8VNZ - chains A and P of the 6 polymer chains in the assembly; structure by electron microscopy, 3.50 A resolution.

== Chain A ==
Name: Polycomb protein SUZ12
Source organism: Homo sapiens
Reference sequence: Q15022 (SUZ12_HUMAN); numbering as in UniProt (aligned over 1-739)
Chain sequence (739 residues; numbered 1 to 739; the number before each row is that of its first residue):
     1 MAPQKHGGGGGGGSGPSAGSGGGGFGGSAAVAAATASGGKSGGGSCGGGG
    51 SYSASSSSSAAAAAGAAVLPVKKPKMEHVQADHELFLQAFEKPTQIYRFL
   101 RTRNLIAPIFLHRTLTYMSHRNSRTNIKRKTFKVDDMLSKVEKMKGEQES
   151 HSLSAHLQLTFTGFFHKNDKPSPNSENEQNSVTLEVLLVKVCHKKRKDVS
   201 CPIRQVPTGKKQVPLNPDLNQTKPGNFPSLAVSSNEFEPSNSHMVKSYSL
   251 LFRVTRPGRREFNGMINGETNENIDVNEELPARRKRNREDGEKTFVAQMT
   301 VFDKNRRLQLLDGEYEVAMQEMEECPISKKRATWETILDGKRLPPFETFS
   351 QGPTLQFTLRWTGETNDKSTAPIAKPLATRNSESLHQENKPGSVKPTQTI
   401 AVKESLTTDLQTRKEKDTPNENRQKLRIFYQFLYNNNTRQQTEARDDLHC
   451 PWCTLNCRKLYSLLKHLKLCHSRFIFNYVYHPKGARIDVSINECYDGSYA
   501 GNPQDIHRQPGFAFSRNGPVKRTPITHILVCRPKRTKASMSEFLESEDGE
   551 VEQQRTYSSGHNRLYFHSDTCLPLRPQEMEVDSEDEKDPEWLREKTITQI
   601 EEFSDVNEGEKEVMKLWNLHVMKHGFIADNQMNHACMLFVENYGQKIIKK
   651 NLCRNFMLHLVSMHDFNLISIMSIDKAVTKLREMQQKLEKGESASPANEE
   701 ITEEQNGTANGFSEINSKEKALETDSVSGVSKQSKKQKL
Unresolved in the structure: 1-80, 153-155, 168-181, 224-227, 255-294, 323-350, 363-425, 545-555, 683-739

== Chain P ==
Name: Isoform 3 of Zinc finger protein AEBP2
Source organism: Homo sapiens
Reference sequence: Q6ZN18 (AEBP2_HUMAN), isoform Q6ZN18-3; residues 9-309 here correspond to UniProt positions 1-301 (UniProt number = residue number - 8)
Chain sequence (301 residues; row label = number of the first residue in the row):
     9 MYTRRYSSISSTIMDVDSTISSGRSTPAMMNGQGSTTSSSKNIAYNCCWD
    59 QCQACFNSSPDLADHIRSIHVDGQRGGVFVCLWKGCKVYNTPSTSQSWLQ
   109 RHMLTHSGDKPFKCVVGGCNASFASQGGLARHVPTHFSQQNSSKVSSQPK
   159 AKEESPSKAGMNKRRKLKNKRRRSLPRPHDFFDAQTLDAIRHRAICFNLS
   209 AHIESLGKGHSVVFHSTVIAKRKEDSGKIKLLLHWMPEDILPDVWVNESE
   259 RHQLKTKVVHLSKLPKDTALLLDPNIYRTMPQKRLKRTLIRKVFNLYLSK
   309 Q
Unresolved in the structure: 9-178, 296-309
Swiss-Prot annotation at these positions:
  - zinc finger: Lys308 (C2H2-type 2)
  - modified residue (Phosphoserine): Ser26, Ser219

== Interface between chain A and chain P ==
Residue-residue contacts (50):
  Lys92(A) - Asp188(P)  salt bridge
  Lys92(A) - Phe190(P)  hydrogen bond (side chain-backbone)
  Lys92(A) - Leu195(P)
  Gln95(A) - Leu195(P)
  Gln95(A) - Ile198(P)
  Gln95(A) - Arg199(P)
  Gln95(A) - Ala202(P)
  Ile96(A) - Phe190(P)  hydrophobic
  Phe99(A) - Asn283(P)
  Phe99(A) - Ile284(P)  hydrophobic
  Arg101(A) - Ile211(P)
  Arg101(A) - Gly217(P)  hydrogen bond (side chain-backbone)
  Thr102(A) - Leu269(P)
  Thr102(A) - Ile284(P)
  Arg103(A) - Ile284(P)
  Leu105(A) - His268(P)
  Leu105(A) - Leu269(P)  hydrophobic
  Ile106(A) - Leu269(P)
  Ile106(A) - Lys274(P)
  Ile106(A) - Ile284(P)  hydrophobic
  Met299(A) - Leu240(P)  hydrophobic
  Met299(A) - Trp253(P)  hydrophobic
  Gln309(A) - Arg230(P)  hydrogen bond (backbone-side chain)
  Gln309(A) - Asp251(P)  hydrogen bond (side chain-backbone)
  Gln309(A) - Val252(P)
  Gln309(A) - Trp253(P)  hydrogen bond (backbone-side chain)
  Leu310(A) - Arg230(P)
  Leu310(A) - Trp253(P)  hydrophobic
  Leu311(A) - Arg230(P)
  Leu311(A) - Glu232(P)
  Gly313(A) - Lys231(P)
  Glu314(A) - Arg230(P)
  Glu314(A) - Lys231(P)  hydrogen bond (backbone-backbone)
  Tyr315(A) - Arg230(P)
  Glu316(A) - Ala228(P)
  Glu316(A) - Lys229(P)  hydrogen bond (backbone-backbone)
  Val317(A) - Ala228(P)  hydrophobic
  Thr454(A) - His218(P)
  Arg473(A) - Asp188(P)  salt bridge
  Asn492(A) - Arg185(P)  hydrogen bond (backbone-side chain)
  Glu493(A) - Arg185(P)  hydrogen bond (backbone-side chain)
  Cys494(A) - Arg185(P)
  Cys494(A) - Pro186(P)
  Ser498(A) - His187(P)  hydrogen bond (side chain-backbone)
  Ser498(A) - Asp188(P)
  Ser498(A) - Phe189(P)  hydrogen bond (side chain-backbone)
  Tyr499(A) - Phe189(P)  hydrophobic
  Phe514(A) - Phe189(P)  hydrophobic
  Arg516(A) - Met288(P)
  Asn517(A) - Leu293(P)
Also at the interface, not in a pair above, chain A (34 interface residues in all): Ala318, Tyr434, Ile491, Tyr495, Asp496, Gly518
Also at the interface, not in a pair above, chain P (32 interface residues in all): Arg201, Ser270, Leu278

== In short ==
The interface between chain A and chain P involves 34 residues on one side and 32 on the other; the contacts
include 11 hydrogen bonds and 2 salt bridges. Polar pairs include Lys92(A)-Asp188(P), Arg473(A)-Asp188(P) and
Lys92(A)-Phe190(P).
Chain A is Polycomb protein SUZ12 and chain P is Isoform 3 of Zinc finger protein AEBP2, both from Homo
sapiens; the structure, PRC2_AJ1-450 bound to H3K36me3-modified nucleosome with histone H3 tail disengaged,
was determined by electron microscopy together with 8VMI, 8VMJ, 8VML, 8VMN, 8VNV, 8VO0 and 8VOB from the same
study.
